PDB entry 5NO4 | electron microscopy, 5.16 A resolution (low resolution: residue-level contacts below are approximate; hydrogen-bond / salt-bridge calls are withheld) | chains A and G of the 20 polymer chains in the assembly

[Chain A]
Molecule: 16S ribosomal RNA
Organism: Escherichia coli (strain K12)
Sequence (1534 nucleotides; each row starts with the number of its first residue):
     1 AAAUUGAAGA GUUUGAUCAU GGCUCAGAUU GAACGCUGGC GGCAGGCCUA ACACAUGCAA
    61 GUCGAACGGU AACAGGAAGA AGCUUGCUUC UUUGCUGACG AGUGGCGGAC GGGUGAGUAA
   121 UGUCUGGGAA ACUGCCUGAU GGAGGGGGAU AACUACUGGA AACGGUAGCU AAUACCGCAU
   181 AACGUCGCAA GACCAAAGAG GGGGACCUUC GGGCCUCUUG CCAUCGGAUG UGCCCAGAUG
   241 GGAUUAGCUA GUAGGUGGGG UAACGGCUCA CCUAGGCGAC GAUCCCUAGC UGGUCUGAGA
   301 GGAUGACCAG CCACACUGGA ACUGAGACAC GGUCCAGACU CCUACGGGAG GCAGCAGUGG
   361 GGAAUAUUGC ACAAUGGGCG CAAGCCUGAU GCAGCCAUGC CGCGUGUAUG AAGAAGGCCU
   421 UCGGGUUGUA AAGUACUUUC AGCGGGGAGG AAGGGAGUAA AGUUAAUACC UUUGCUCAUU
   481 GACGUUACCC GCAGAAGAAG CACCGGCUAA CUCCGUGCCA GCAGCCXCGG UAAUACGGAG
   541 GGUGCAAGCG UUAAUCGGAA UUACUGGGCG UAAAGCGCAC GCAGGCGGUU UGUUAAGUCA
   601 GAUGUGAAAU CCCCGGGCUC AACCUGGGAA CUGCAUCUGA UACUGGCAAG CUUGAGUCUC
   661 GUAGAGGGGG GUAGAAUUCC AGGUGUAGCG GUGAAAUGCG UAGAGAUCUG GAGGAAUACC
   721 GGUGGCGAAG GCGGCCCCCU GGACGAAGAC UGACGCUCAG GUGCGAAAGC GUGGGGAGCA
   781 AACAGGAUUA GAUACCCUGG UAGUCCACGC CGUAAACGAU GUCGACUUGG AGGUUGUGCC
   841 CUUGAGGCGU GGCUUCCGGA GCUAACGCGU UAAGUCGACC GCCUGGGGAG UACGGCCGCA
   901 AGGUUAAAAC UCAAAUGAAU UGACGGGGGC CCGCACAAGC GGUGGAGCAU GUGGUUUAAU
   961 UCGAUGXAAC GCGAAGAACC UUACCUGGUC UUGACAUCCA CGGAAGUUUU CAGAGAUGAG
  1021 AAUGUGCCUU CGGGAACCGU GAGACAGGUG CUGCAUGGCU GUCGUCAGCU CGUGUUGUGA
  1081 AAUGUUGGGU UAAGUCCCGC AACGAGCGCA ACCCUUAUCC UUUGUUGCCA GCGGUCCGGC
  1141 CGGGAACUCA AAGGAGACUG CCAGUGAUAA ACUGGAGGAA GGUGGGGAUG ACGUCAAGUC
  1201 AUCAUGGCCC UUACGACCAG GGCUACACAC GUGCUACAAU GGCGCAUACA AAGAGAAGCG
  1261 ACCUCGCGAG AGCAAGCGGA CCUCAUAAAG UGCGUCGUAG UCCGGAUUGG AGUCUGCAAC
  1321 UCGACUCCAU GAAGUCGGAA UCGCUAGUAA UCGUGGAUCA GAAUGCCACG GUGAAUACGU
  1381 UCCCGGGCCU UGUACACACC GCCCGUXACA CCAUGGGAGU GGGUUGCAAA AGAAGUAGGU
  1441 AGCUUAACCU UCGGGAGGGC GCUUACCACU UUGUGAUUCA UGACUGGGGU GAAGUCGUAA
  1501 CAAGGUAACC GUAGGGGAAC CUGCGGUUGG AUCA
Modified residues: PSU (pseudouridine-5'-monophosphate) at position 516, G7M (N7-methyl-guanosine-5'-monophosphate) at position 527, 2MG (2N-methylguanosine-5'-monophosphate) at position 966, 5MC (5-methylcytidine-5'-monophosphate) at position 967, 2MG (2N-methylguanosine-5'-monophosphate) at position 1207, 4OC (4n,o2'-methylcytidine-5'-monophosphate) at position 1402, 5MC (5-methylcytidine-5'-monophosphate) at position 1407, UR3 (3-methyluridine-5'-monophoshate) at position 1498, 2MG (2N-methylguanosine-5'-monophosphate) at position 1516, MA6 (6N-dimethyladenosine-5'-monophoshate) at position 1518, MA6 (6N-dimethyladenosine-5'-monophoshate) at position 1519
Bound ions: Mg2+ site 1 near G21 (its only coordinating residue here); Mg2+ site 2 near G100 (its only coordinating residue here); Mg2+ site 3 near G113 (its only coordinating residue here); Mg2+ site 4 near U114 (its only coordinating residue here); Mg2+ site 5: A116, G117, G289; Mg2+ site 6: G145, A197; Mg2+ site 7: A174, C175; Mg2+ site 8: U180, C194, A195; Mg2+ site 9 near C328 (its only coordinating residue here); Mg2+ site 10 near A329 (its only coordinating residue here); Mg2+ site 11 near C352 (its only coordinating residue here); Mg2+ site 12: C355, A356; 35 more Mg2+ sites not listed

[Chain G]
Name: 30S ribosomal protein S7
Organism: Escherichia coli (strain K12)
UniProtKB: P02359 (RS7_ECOLI); residues 2-131 here = UniProt positions 2-131
Amino-acid sequence (130 residues; numbered 2 to 131; the number before each row is that of its first residue):
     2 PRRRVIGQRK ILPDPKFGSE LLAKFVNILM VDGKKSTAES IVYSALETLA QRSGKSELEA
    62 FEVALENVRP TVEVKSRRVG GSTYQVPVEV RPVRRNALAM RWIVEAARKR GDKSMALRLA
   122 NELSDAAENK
Not modelled in the structure: 71-93
Curated features (UniProtKB/Swiss-Prot):
  - mutagenesis: Pro2 to Phe18 (Defective in ribosome assembly; accumulates to abnormally high levels on polysomes; significantly decreases affinity for its own mRNA), Lys36 (K36A/E: Defective in ribosome assembly), Met116 (M116G: Significantly decreases affinity for its own mRNA)

[Interface between chain A and chain G]
Pairs across the interface (57; chain A residue first):
  C931(A) - Arg4(G)
  C932(A) - Arg3(G)
  C932(A) - Arg4(G)
  G933(A) - Arg3(G)
  A935(A) - Arg3(G)
  A938(A) - Arg95(G)
  G939(A) - Arg95(G)
  G939(A) - Arg102(G)
  C940(A) - Arg102(G)
  C940(A) - Glu106(G)
  A1239(A) - Arg109(G)
  A1239(A) - Lys114(G)
  A1239(A) - Ser115(G)
  U1240(A) - Leu30(G)
  U1240(A) - Val32(G)
  U1240(A) - Ile42(G)
  U1240(A) - Arg109(G)
  U1240(A) - Met116(G)
  G1241(A) - Lys35(G)
  A1289(A) - Lys35(G)
  G1290(A) - Lys35(G)
  G1290(A) - Ser37(G)
  G1290(A) - Thr38(G)
  U1291(A) - Ser37(G)
  U1291(A) - Thr38(G)
  G1297(A) - Lys114(G)
  U1298(A) - Lys114(G)
  U1345(A) - Arg5(G)
  A1346(A) - Arg5(G)
  A1346(A) - Arg10(G)
  A1350(A) - Asp33(G)
  A1350(A) - Gly34(G)
  U1351(A) - Asp33(G)
  U1372(A) - Asp33(G)
  U1372(A) - Gly34(G)
  G1373(A) - Met31(G)
  G1373(A) - Gly34(G)
  G1373(A) - Lys36(G)
  A1374(A) - Asn28(G)
  A1374(A) - Met31(G)
  A1374(A) - Lys36(G)
  A1375(A) - Arg10(G)
  A1375(A) - Ile12(G)
  A1375(A) - Asn28(G)
  A1375(A) - Arg102(G)
  U1376(A) - Arg10(G)
  U1376(A) - Arg95(G)
  U1376(A) - Ala98(G)
  U1376(A) - Arg102(G)
  A1377(A) - Pro2(G)
  A1377(A) - Gln9(G)
  A1377(A) - Arg95(G)
  C1378(A) - Ile7(G)
  G1379(A) - Pro2(G)
  G1379(A) - Val6(G)
  U1380(A) - Pro2(G)
  U1380(A) - Arg3(G)
Interface residues without a listed pair, chain A (32 interface residues in all): C934, C936, U1091, A1092
Interface residues without a listed pair, chain G (33 interface residues in all): Lys25, Leu99, Val105, Gly112, Arg119

[In short]
32 residues of chain A and 33 residues of chain G are in contact. The Mg2+ site 5 is built by A116(A), G117(A)
and G289(A). G145(A) and A197(A) form the Mg2+ site 6. From UniProt: 2 mutagenesis sites on chain G.
Chain A is 16S ribosomal RNA and chain G is 30S ribosomal protein S7, both from Escherichia coli (strain K12);
the structure, RsgA-GDPNP bound to the 30S ribosomal subunit (RsgA assembly intermediate with uS3), was
determined by electron microscopy (same publication as 5NO2).
